Entry 6VBV (electron microscopy, 3.50 A resolution); this record covers chains 1 and 8 of the 9 polymer chains in the assembly.

# Chain 1
Name: BBS1 domain-containing protein
Organism: Bos taurus
UniProtKB: E1BN34 (E1BN34_BOVIN); the author numbering skips numbers that UniProt does not, so the offset changes along the chain: -18 to 110 = UniProt 76-204; 131-593 = UniProt 205-667
Chain sequence (592 residues; row label = number of the first residue in the row; note: 20 numbers in that range are skipped by the numbering (no residue carries them; nothing is unmodelled there); numbers below 1 keep their minus sign (Met-18 is residue -18)):
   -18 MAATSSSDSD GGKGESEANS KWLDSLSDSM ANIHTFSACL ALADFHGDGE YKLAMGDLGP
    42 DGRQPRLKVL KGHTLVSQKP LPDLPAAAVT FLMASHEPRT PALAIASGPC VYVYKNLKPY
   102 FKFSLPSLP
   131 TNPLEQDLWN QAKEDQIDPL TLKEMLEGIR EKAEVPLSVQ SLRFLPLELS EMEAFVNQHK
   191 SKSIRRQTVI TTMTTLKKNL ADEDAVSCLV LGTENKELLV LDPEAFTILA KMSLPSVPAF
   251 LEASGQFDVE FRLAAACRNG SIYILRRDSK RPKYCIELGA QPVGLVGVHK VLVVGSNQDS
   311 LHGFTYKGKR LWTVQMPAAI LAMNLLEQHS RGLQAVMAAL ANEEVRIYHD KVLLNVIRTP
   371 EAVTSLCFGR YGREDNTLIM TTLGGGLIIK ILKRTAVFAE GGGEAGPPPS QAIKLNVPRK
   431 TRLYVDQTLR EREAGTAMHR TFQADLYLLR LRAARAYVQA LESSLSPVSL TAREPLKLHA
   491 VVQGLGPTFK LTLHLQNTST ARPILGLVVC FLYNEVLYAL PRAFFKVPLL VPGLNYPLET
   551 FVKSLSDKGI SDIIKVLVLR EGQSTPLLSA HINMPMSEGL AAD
Not modelled in the structure: -18 to 0, 131-194, 407-423, 480-482, 591-593
Reported in the primary citation:
  - disease-associated variants - M390R: decreased stability (citing earlier work)

# Chain 8
Name: Tetratricopeptide repeat domain 8
Organism: Bos taurus
UniProtKB: F1N4X0 (F1N4X0_BOVIN); residues 1-501 here = UniProt positions 1-501
Chain sequence (501 residues; row label = number of the first residue in the row):
     1 MEPLLLAWSY FRRRRFQLCA DLCTQMLEKS PCDQAAWILK ARALTEMVYV DEIDVDEEGI
    61 AEMILDENAI AQVPRPGTSL KLPGTNQTGG PSPAVRPVTQ AGRPITGFLR PSTQSGRPGT
   121 IEQAIKTPRT AYTARPIASS SGRFVRLGTA SMLTSPDGPF INLSRLNLAK YAQKPKLAKA
   181 LFEYIFHHEN DVKTALDLAA LSTEHSQYKD WWWKVQIGKC YYRLGLYREA EKQFKSALKQ
   241 QEMVDTFLYL AKVYISLDQP LTALNLFKQG LDKFPGEVTL LCGIARIYEE MNNISSATEY
   301 YKEVLKQDNT HVEAIACIGS NHFYTDQPEV ALRFYRRLLQ MGVYNCQLFN NLGLCCFYAQ
   361 QYDMTLTSFE RALSLAENEE EVADVWYNLG HVAVGTGDTN LAHQCFRLAL VSNNQHAEAY
   421 NNLAVLEMRR GHVEQAKALL QTASSLAPHM YEPHFNFATI SDKIGDLQRS YAAAKKSEAA
   481 FPDHVDTQHL IKQLEQHFAM L
Not modelled in the structure: 82-89, 142-157, 500-501

# How chain 1 and chain 8 interact
Residue-residue contacts (52):
  Pro428(1) - Asp326(8)
  Arg429(1) - Gln327(8)
  Lys430(1) - Glu329(8)
  Leu433(1) - Glu329(8)
  Leu433(1) - Arg333(8)
  Gln437(1) - Ala359(8)  hydrogen bond (side chain-backbone)
  Gln437(1) - Gln360(8)
  Gln437(1) - Gln361(8)  hydrogen bond
  Arg440(1) - Gln361(8)
  Arg440(1) - Asp363(8)  salt bridge
  Glu441(1) - Gln360(8)
  Met448(1) - Asp363(8)
  Thr451(1) - Asp363(8)
  Phe452(1) - Tyr362(8)
  Phe452(1) - Leu366(8)  hydrophobic
  Asp455(1) - Asp363(8)
  Asp455(1) - Leu366(8)
  Leu456(1) - Leu366(8)
  Leu456(1) - Thr396(8)
  Leu459(1) - Leu389(8)  hydrophobic
  Leu459(1) - Leu401(8)  hydrophobic
  Arg460(1) - Leu401(8)
  Arg462(1) - Glu370(8)  salt bridge
  Ala463(1) - Leu401(8)  hydrophobic
  Ala463(1) - Gln404(8)
  Ala463(1) - Leu408(8)
  Ala464(1) - Gln404(8)  hydrogen bond (backbone-side chain)
  Ala466(1) - Leu408(8)  hydrophobic
  Tyr467(1) - Gln404(8)
  Tyr467(1) - Arg407(8)  hydrogen bond
  Leu475(1) - Val411(8)
  Ser476(1) - Val411(8)
  Pro477(1) - Asn414(8)
  Val478(1) - Leu410(8)  hydrophobic
  Val478(1) - Leu439(8)  hydrophobic
  Lys487(1) - Ala438(8)
  Lys487(1) - Thr442(8)  hydrogen bond
  His489(1) - Tyr420(8)
  His489(1) - Thr442(8)
  His489(1) - Leu446(8)
  Ala490(1) - Gln415(8)
  Gly494(1) - Arg129(8)
  Leu495(1) - Ile125(8)  hydrophobic
  Leu495(1) - Arg129(8)
  Gln506(1) - Ala438(8)
  Gln506(1) - Gln441(8)  hydrogen bond
  Thr508(1) - Gln435(8)  hydrogen bond
  Thr508(1) - Ala438(8)
  Thr510(1) - Glu434(8)
  His581(1) - Asn414(8)  hydrogen bond (backbone-side chain)
  Glu588(1) - Ala138(8)
  Glu588(1) - Ser139(8)  hydrogen bond
Other interface residues (no listed pair), chain 1 (44 interface residues in all): Thr431, Tyr434, Ala470, Ser479, Pro485, Gln493, Ser509, Ala580, Asn583, Pro585, Met586
Other interface residues (no listed pair), chain 8 (42 interface residues in all): Lys126, Pro136, Ser140, Val330, Phe357, Thr367, Glu380, Trp386, Asp398

# Summary
Chain 1 and chain 8 form an interface of 44 and 42 residues respectively; the contacts include 9 hydrogen
bonds and 2 salt bridges. Polar contacts include Arg440(1)-Asp363(8), Arg462(1)-Glu370(8) and
Gln437(1)-Ala359(8). From the paper: M390R of chain 1 reduces stability.
Chain 1 is BBS1 domain-containing protein and chain 8 is Tetratricopeptide repeat domain 8, both from Bos
taurus; the structure, Structure of the bovine BBSome:ARL6:GTP complex, was determined by electron microscopy
together with 6VBU from the same study.
